PDB entry 8Y3C | electron microscopy, 5.21 A resolution (low resolution: residue-level contacts below are approximate; hydrogen-bond / salt-bridge calls are withheld) | chains D and I of the 16 polymer chains in the assembly

[Chain D]
Molecule: Histone H2B type 1-J
From: Homo sapiens
Reference sequence: P06899 (H2B1J_HUMAN); residues 0-125 here correspond to UniProt positions 1-126 (UniProt number = residue number + 1)
Amino-acid sequence (129 residues; each row starts with the number of its first residue; numbers below 1 keep their minus sign (Gly-3 is residue -3)):
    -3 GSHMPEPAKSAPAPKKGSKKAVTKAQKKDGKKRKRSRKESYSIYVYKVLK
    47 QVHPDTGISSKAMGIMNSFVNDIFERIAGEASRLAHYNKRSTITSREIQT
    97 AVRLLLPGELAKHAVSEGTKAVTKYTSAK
Disordered / not traced: -3 to 31, 124-125
Construct notes: expression tag (-3 to -1)

[Chain I]
Molecule: 250-nt DNA strand
Sequence (250 nucleotides; each row starts with the number of its first residue):
     1 ATCGGATGTATATATCTGACACGTGCCTGGAGACTAGGGAGTAATCCCCT
    51 TGGCGGTTAAAACGCGGGGGACAGCGCGTACGTGCGTTTAAGCGGTGCTA
   101 GAGCTGTCTACGACCAATTGAGCTCGAGCCTGGAGACTAGGGAGTAATCC
   151 CCTTGGCGGTTAAAACGCGGGGGACAGCGCGTACGTGCGTTTAAGCGGTG
   201 CTAGAGCTGTCTACGACCAATTGAGCGGCCTCGGCACCGGGATTCTCGAT

[How chain D and chain I interact]
Residue-residue contacts - 13 pairs, chain D then chain I:
  Arg33(D) with DG29(I); DG30(I)
  Glu35(D) with DG30(I); DA31(I)
  Tyr42(D) with DC22(I)
  Ser56(D) with DA21(I)
  Lys85(D) with DG41(I)
  Arg86(D) with DG41(I); DT42(I)
  Ser87(D) with DA40(I); DG41(I)
  Thr88(D) with DA40(I); DG41(I)
Other interface residues (no listed pair), chain D (10 interface residues in all): Gly53, Ile54

[Overview]
10 residues of chain D and 8 residues of chain I are in contact.
Here chain D is Histone H2B type 1-J (Homo sapiens) and chain I is a 250-nt DNA strand. Entry 8Y3C (Cryo-EM
structure of the overlapping di-nucleosome (closed form)) was determined by electron microscopy, deposited
together with 8Y3D, 8Y3E and 8Y3F.
